5UD9 - chains H and L; structure by X-ray diffraction, 1.30 A resolution.

# Chain H
Name: Fab heavy chain
From: Homo sapiens
Notes: engineered mutation(s): N26Q; antibody fragment or engineered binder
Chain sequence (241 residues; numbered 1 to 241; the number before each row is that of its first residue):
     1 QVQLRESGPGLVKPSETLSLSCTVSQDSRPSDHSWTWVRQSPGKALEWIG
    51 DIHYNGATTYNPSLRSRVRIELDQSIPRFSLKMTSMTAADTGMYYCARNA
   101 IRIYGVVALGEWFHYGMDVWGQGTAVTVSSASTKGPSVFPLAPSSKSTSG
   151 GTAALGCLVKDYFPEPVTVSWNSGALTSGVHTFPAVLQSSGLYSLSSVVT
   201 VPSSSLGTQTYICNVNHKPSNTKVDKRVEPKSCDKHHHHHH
Disordered / not traced: 1, 147-150, 233-241
Disulfides: Cys-22/Cys-96, Cys-157/Cys-213

# Chain L
Name: Light chain
From: Homo sapiens
Chain sequence (215 residues; each row starts with the number of its first residue):
     1 WASSELTQPPSVSVSPGQTARITCSGAPLTSRFTYWYRQKPGQAPVLIIS
    51 RSSQRSSGWSGRFSASWSGTTVTLTIRGVQADDEADYYCQSSDTSDSYKM
   101 FGGGTKLTVLGQPAAAPSVTLFPPSSEELQANKATLVCLISDFYPGAVTV
   151 AWKADSSPVKAGVETTTPSKQSNNKYAASSYLSLTPEQWKSHKSYSCQVT
   201 HEGSTVEKTVAPTEC
Disordered / not traced: 1-4, 55-60
Disulfides: Cys-24/Cys-89, Cys-138/Cys-197

# How chain H and chain L interact
Pairs across the interface - 74 pairs, chain H then chain L:
  Val-38(H) with Phe-101(L), hydrophobic
  Gln-40(H) with Gln-39(L), hydrogen bond; Tyr-88(L), hydrogen bond
  Lys-44(H) with Tyr-88(L)
  Ala-45(H) with Tyr-88(L); Gly-102(L); Gly-103(L)
  Leu-46(H) with Pro-45(L), hydrophobic; Tyr-88(L), hydrophobic; Phe-101(L)
  Trp-48(H) with Tyr-98(L), hydrophobic; Lys-99(L); Phe-101(L)
  Asp-51(H) with Lys-99(L), salt bridge
  Thr-59(H) with Ser-97(L)
  Tyr-60(H) with Tyr-98(L)
  Pro-62(H) with Tyr-98(L)
  Tyr-95(H) with Gln-39(L), hydrogen bond; Gln-43(L); Ala-44(L), hydrophobic
  Asn-99(H) with Lys-99(L)
  Phe-113(H) with Arg-51(L); Ser-52(L); Ser-53(L); Gln-54(L)
  His-114(H) with Tyr-35(L), hydrogen bond (backbone-side chain); Arg-51(L); Lys-99(L)
  Tyr-115(H) with Tyr-35(L); Leu-47(L), hydrophobic; Ser-50(L); Arg-51(L), hydrogen bond (backbone-backbone)
  Gly-116(H) with Tyr-35(L); Leu-47(L)
  Met-117(H) with Tyr-37(L), hydrogen bond (backbone-side chain); Leu-47(L); Gln-90(L); Phe-101(L), hydrophobic
  Asp-118(H) with Leu-47(L)
  Trp-120(H) with Pro-45(L)
  Gly-121(H) with Ala-44(L)
  Phe-139(H) with Ser-125(L); Glu-127(L); Glu-128(L)
  Pro-140(H) with Ser-125(L)
  Leu-141(H) with Phe-122(L), hydrophobic
  Ala-142(H) with Phe-122(L)
  Ser-145(H) with Cys-215(L), hydrogen bond
  Ala-154(H) with Phe-122(L)
  Leu-158(H) with Tyr-181(L), hydrophobic
  Lys-160(H) with Glu-128(L), salt bridge; Lys-133(L); Thr-135(L)
  Asp-161(H) with Lys-133(L), salt bridge
  His-181(H) with Gln-171(L), hydrogen bond; Ala-177(L)
  Phe-183(H) with Leu-139(L), hydrophobic; Ile-140(L); Ala-177(L), hydrophobic; Ala-178(L); Ser-179(L)
  Pro-184(H) with Thr-166(L); Ser-169(L)
  Ala-185(H) with Thr-166(L)
  Val-186(H) with Glu-164(L); Thr-166(L); Tyr-181(L), hydrophobic
  Gln-188(H) with Glu-164(L)
  Leu-195(H) with Tyr-181(L)
  Ser-196(H) with Val-137(L); Tyr-181(L), hydrogen bond
  Val-198(H) with Phe-122(L), hydrophobic; Leu-139(L), hydrophobic
  Lys-231(H) with Cys-215(L), hydrogen bond (side chain-backbone)
Interface residues without a listed pair, chain H (44 interface residues in all): Glu-47, Tyr-104, Leu-155, Ser-189, Ser-194
Interface residues without a listed pair, chain L (41 interface residues in all): Thr-120, Ser-141, Thr-165

# Summary
Chain H and chain L form an interface of 44 and 41 residues respectively; the contacts include 10 hydrogen
bonds and 3 salt bridges. Polar contacts include Asp-51(H)/Lys-99(L), Lys-160(H)/Glu-128(L) and
Asp-161(H)/Lys-133(L).
Here chain H is Fab heavy chain and chain L is Light chain, both from Homo sapiens. Entry 5UD9 (Crystal
structure of 354BG18 Fab) was determined by X-ray diffraction together with 5UEM and 5UEL from the same study.
